6JWG - chains A and B; structure by X-ray diffraction, 2.08 A resolution.

[Chain A (and B)]
Protein: Formate dehydrogenase
Organism: Pseudomonas sp. 101
Notes: EC 1.17.1.9; chain B of this document is another copy of the same molecule, construct and numbering; everything in this record applies to it too
UniProtKB: P33160 (FDH_PSESR); numbering as in UniProt (aligned over 1-401)
Sequence (401 residues; each row starts with the number of its first residue):
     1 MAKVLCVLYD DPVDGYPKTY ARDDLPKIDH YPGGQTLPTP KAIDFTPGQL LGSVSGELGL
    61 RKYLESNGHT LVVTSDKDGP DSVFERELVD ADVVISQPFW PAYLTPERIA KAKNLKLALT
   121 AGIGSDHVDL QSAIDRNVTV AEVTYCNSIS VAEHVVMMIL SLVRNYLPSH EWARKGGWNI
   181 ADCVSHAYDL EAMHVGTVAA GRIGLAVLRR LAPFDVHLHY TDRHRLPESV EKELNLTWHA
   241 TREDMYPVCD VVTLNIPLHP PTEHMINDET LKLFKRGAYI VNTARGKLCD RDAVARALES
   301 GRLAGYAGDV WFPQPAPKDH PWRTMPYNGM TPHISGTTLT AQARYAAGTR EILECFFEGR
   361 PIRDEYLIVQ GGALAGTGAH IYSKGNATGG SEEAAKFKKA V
Not modelled in the structure: 1, 376-401 (chain B: 1, 371-401)
Sequence notes: engineered mutation I256 (Cys in P33160), P261 (Glu in P33160), I381 (Ser in P33160)
Swiss-Prot annotation at these positions:
  - binding site (substrate): I123, N147
  - binding site (NAD(+)): S148, R202, I203, D222, T283, D309, H333 to G336
  - site (Important for catalytic activity): R285, H333

[How chain A and chain B interact]
Pairs across the interface - 182 pairs, chain A then chain B:
  Y9(A) - I180(B)  hydrophobic
  Y9(A) - A181(B)  hydrophobic
  Y9(A) - V184(B)
  D10(A) - A181(B)
  D11(A) - A181(B)
  P12(A) - A181(B)
  P12(A) - D182(B)
  V13(A) - N179(B)
  V13(A) - D182(B)  hydrogen bond (backbone-side chain)
  Y20(A) - R276(B)  hydrogen bond (backbone-side chain)
  A21(A) - H186(B)
  A21(A) - Y188(B)
  A21(A) - R276(B)
  A21(A) - G277(B)
  R22(A) - Y188(B)
  R22(A) - M193(B)
  R22(A) - D250(B)  salt bridge
  R22(A) - R276(B)
  D23(A) - R276(B)  salt bridge
  L25(A) - Y188(B)  hydrophobic
  P26(A) - E191(B)
  P26(A) - A192(B)
  P26(A) - M193(B)  hydrophobic
  K27(A) - A192(B)
  K27(A) - H194(B)
  I28(A) - E191(B)
  I28(A) - A192(B)  hydrophobic
  F99(A) - I180(B)
  I149(A) - E191(B)
  S150(A) - R164(B)  hydrogen bond (backbone-side chain)
  S150(A) - D189(B)  hydrogen bond
  E153(A) - R164(B)  salt bridge
  E153(A) - D189(B)
  E153(A) - L190(B)  hydrogen bond (side chain-backbone)
  E153(A) - E191(B)  hydrogen bond (side chain-backbone)
  H154(A) - R164(B)  hydrogen bond
  V156(A) - F214(B)  hydrophobic
  M157(A) - L160(B)
  M157(A) - S161(B)
  M157(A) - Y166(B)  hydrophobic
  M158(A) - Y166(B)
  L160(A) - M157(B)
  S161(A) - M157(B)
  S161(A) - Y166(B)
  R164(A) - S150(B)  hydrogen bond (side chain-backbone)
  R164(A) - E153(B)  salt bridge
  R164(A) - H154(B)  hydrogen bond
  R164(A) - S335(B)  hydrogen bond (side chain-backbone)
  R164(A) - T338(B)
  Y166(A) - M157(B)  hydrophobic
  Y166(A) - M158(B)
  Y166(A) - S161(B)
  Y166(A) - L167(B)
  Y166(A) - G329(B)  hydrogen bond (side chain-backbone)
  Y166(A) - T331(B)
  L167(A) - Y166(B)
  L167(A) - L167(B)  hydrophobic
  L167(A) - H170(B)
  S169(A) - P332(B)
  S169(A) - I334(B)
  H170(A) - L167(B)
  H170(A) - N328(B)
  H170(A) - G329(B)
  H170(A) - M330(B)  hydrogen bond (side chain-backbone)
  E171(A) - E171(B)
  E171(A) - R174(B)  salt bridge
  W172(A) - R323(B)
  A173(A) - R323(B)  hydrogen bond (backbone-side chain)
  A173(A) - M330(B)
  A173(A) - P332(B)
  R174(A) - R174(B)
  R174(A) - R323(B)
  R174(A) - T324(B)
  G176(A) - K318(B)
  G176(A) - R323(B)
  G177(A) - R323(B)  hydrogen bond (backbone-side chain)
  W178(A) - W311(B)
  W178(A) - Q314(B)
  W178(A) - P315(B)
  W178(A) - A316(B)
  W178(A) - P332(B)
  W178(A) - H333(B)
  N179(A) - V13(B)
  I180(A) - Y9(B)  hydrophobic
  I180(A) - F99(B)
  I180(A) - H333(B)
  I180(A) - T337(B)
  A181(A) - D10(B)
  A181(A) - D11(B)
  A181(A) - P12(B)
  D182(A) - P12(B)
  D182(A) - V13(B)  hydrogen bond (side chain-backbone)
  C183(A) - P332(B)  hydrophobic
  C183(A) - I334(B)  hydrophobic
  V184(A) - Y9(B)
  V184(A) - I334(B)  hydrophobic
  V184(A) - T337(B)
  V184(A) - L339(B)
  V184(A) - Q342(B)
  S185(A) - L339(B)
  H186(A) - A21(B)
  A187(A) - T338(B)
  A187(A) - L339(B)  hydrogen bond (backbone-backbone)
  Y188(A) - A21(B)
  Y188(A) - R22(B)
  Y188(A) - L25(B)  hydrophobic
  Y188(A) - T338(B)
  Y188(A) - L339(B)
  Y188(A) - T340(B)
  D189(A) - S150(B)  hydrogen bond
  D189(A) - E153(B)
  D189(A) - T338(B)  hydrogen bond
  D189(A) - T340(B)  hydrogen bond (backbone-side chain)
  D189(A) - R344(B)  salt bridge
  L190(A) - E153(B)  hydrogen bond (backbone-side chain)
  E191(A) - P26(B)
  E191(A) - I28(B)
  E191(A) - I149(B)
  E191(A) - E153(B)  hydrogen bond (backbone-side chain)
  A192(A) - P26(B)
  A192(A) - K27(B)
  A192(A) - I28(B)  hydrophobic
  M193(A) - R22(B)
  M193(A) - P26(B)  hydrophobic
  R209(A) - P213(B)
  R210(A) - P213(B)  hydrogen bond (side chain-backbone)
  R210(A) - F214(B)
  P213(A) - R209(B)
  P213(A) - R210(B)
  P213(A) - P213(B)  hydrophobic
  F214(A) - V156(B)  hydrophobic
  F214(A) - R210(B)
  D250(A) - R22(B)  salt bridge
  R276(A) - Y20(B)  hydrogen bond (side chain-backbone)
  R276(A) - A21(B)
  R276(A) - R22(B)
  R276(A) - D23(B)  salt bridge
  G277(A) - A21(B)
  A304(A) - A21(B)  hydrophobic
  W311(A) - W178(B)
  Q314(A) - W178(B)
  P315(A) - W178(B)
  A316(A) - W178(B)
  K318(A) - K175(B)
  K318(A) - G176(B)
  R323(A) - W172(B)
  R323(A) - A173(B)  hydrogen bond (side chain-backbone)
  R323(A) - R174(B)
  R323(A) - G176(B)
  R323(A) - G177(B)  hydrogen bond (side chain-backbone)
  T324(A) - R174(B)
  N328(A) - H170(B)
  G329(A) - Y166(B)  hydrogen bond (backbone-side chain)
  G329(A) - H170(B)
  M330(A) - H170(B)  hydrogen bond (backbone-side chain)
  M330(A) - A173(B)
  T331(A) - Y166(B)
  T331(A) - S169(B)
  P332(A) - S169(B)
  P332(A) - A173(B)
  P332(A) - W178(B)
  P332(A) - C183(B)  hydrophobic
  H333(A) - W178(B)
  H333(A) - I180(B)
  I334(A) - S169(B)
  I334(A) - C183(B)  hydrophobic
  I334(A) - V184(B)  hydrophobic
  S335(A) - R164(B)  hydrogen bond (backbone-side chain)
  T337(A) - I180(B)
  T337(A) - V184(B)
  T338(A) - R164(B)
  T338(A) - A187(B)
  T338(A) - Y188(B)
  T338(A) - D189(B)  hydrogen bond
  L339(A) - V184(B)
  L339(A) - S185(B)
  L339(A) - A187(B)  hydrogen bond (backbone-backbone)
  L339(A) - Y188(B)  hydrophobic
  T340(A) - Y188(B)
  T340(A) - D189(B)  hydrogen bond (side chain-backbone)
  Q342(A) - V184(B)
  R344(A) - D189(B)  salt bridge
Interface residues without a listed pair, chain A (88 interface residues in all): D14, D24, L50, S53, D215, K275, Y279, G301, A341
Interface residues without a listed pair, chain B (90 interface residues in all): D24, L50, S53, W100, K275, Y279, G301, A304, A307, A341

[Summary]
The interface between chain A and chain B involves 88 residues on one side and 90 on the other, with 31
hydrogen bonds and 9 salt bridges. Polar contacts include R22(A)-D250(B), D23(A)-R276(B) and E153(A)-R164(B).
Both chains are Formate dehydrogenase (Pseudomonas sp. 101). Entry 6JWG (Crystal structure of Formate
dehydrogenase mutant C256I/E261P/S381I from Pseudomonas sp. 101) was determined by X-ray diffraction (same
publication as 6JUJ, 6JUK and 6JX1).
